PDB entry 8TZP | electron microscopy, 3.23 A resolution | chains A and B of the 3 polymer chains in the assembly

Chain A:
Name: Protein Wnt-7a
From: Homo sapiens
UniProtKB: O00755 (WNT7A_HUMAN); residues 1-349 here = UniProt positions 1-349
Chain sequence (349 residues; numbered 1 to 349; the number before each row is that of its first residue):
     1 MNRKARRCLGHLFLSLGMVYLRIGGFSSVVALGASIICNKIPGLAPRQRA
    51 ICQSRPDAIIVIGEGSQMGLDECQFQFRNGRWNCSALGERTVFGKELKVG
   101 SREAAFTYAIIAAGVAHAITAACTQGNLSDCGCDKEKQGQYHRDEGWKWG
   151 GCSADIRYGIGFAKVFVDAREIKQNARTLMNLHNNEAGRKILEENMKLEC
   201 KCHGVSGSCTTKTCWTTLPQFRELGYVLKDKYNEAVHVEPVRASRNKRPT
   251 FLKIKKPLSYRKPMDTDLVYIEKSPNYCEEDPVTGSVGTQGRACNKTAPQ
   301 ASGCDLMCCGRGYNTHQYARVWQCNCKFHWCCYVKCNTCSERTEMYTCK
Unresolved in the structure: 1-36, 134-145
Disulfides: Cys-38/Cys-52, Cys-73/Cys-84, Cys-123/Cys-131, Cys-133/Cys-152, Cys-200/Cys-214, Cys-202/Cys-209, Cys-278/Cys-309, Cys-294/Cys-304, Cys-308/Cys-348, Cys-324/Cys-339, Cys-326/Cys-336, Cys-331/Cys-332
Glycans and other covalent adducts: palmitoleic acid (PAM) linked to Ser-206
UniProt features mapped onto this chain:
  - region: Val-238 to Thr-266 (Disordered linker)
  - lipidation: Ser-206 (O-palmitoleoyl serine)
  - glycosylation (N-linked (GlcNAc...) asparagine): Asn-83, Asn-127, Asn-295
  - natural variant: Glu-72 (E72K: In LPHAS), Arg-102 (R102W: In LPHAS; uncertain significance), Ala-109 (A109T: In FUHRS), Arg-222 (R222W: In LPHAS), Arg-292 (R292C: In LPHAS), Gly-312 (G312S: In SS; uncertain significance)
  - mutagenesis: Ser-206 (S206A: Does not affect interaction with RECK), Val-241 (V241A: In 4A; abolished interaction with RECK; when associated with 251-A-A-252 and A-262), Phe-251 to Leu-252 (In 4A; abolished interaction with RECK; when associated with A-241 and A-262), Lys-262 (K262A: In 4A; abolished interaction with RECK; when associated with A-241 and 251-A-A-252)
Reported in the primary citation:
  - mutagenesis - K40S, I60P: decreased signaling with Reversion-inducing cysteine-rich protein with Kazal motifs

Chain B:
Name: Protein wntless homolog
From: Homo sapiens
UniProtKB: Q5T9L3 (WLS_HUMAN); residue numbers follow UniProt; this construct covers 1-541
Chain sequence (541 residues; numbered 1 to 541; the number before each row is that of its first residue):
     1 MAGAIIENMSTKKLCIVGGILLVFQIIAFLVGGLIAPGPTTAVSYMSVKC
    51 VDARKNHHKTKWFVPWGPNHCDKIRDIEEAIPREIEANDIVFSVHIPLPH
   101 MEMSPWFQFMLFILQLDIAFKLNNQIRENAEVSMDVSLAYRDDAFAEWTE
   151 MAHERVPRKLKCTFTSPKTPEHEGRYYECDVLPFMEIGSVAHKFYLLNIR
   201 LPVNEKKKINVGIGEIKDIRLVGIHQNGGFTKVWFAMKTFLTPSIFIIMV
   251 WYWRRITMMSRPPVLLEKVIFALGISMTFINIPVEWFSIGFDWTWMLLFG
   301 DIRQGIFYAMLLSFWIIFCGEHMMDQHERNHIAGYWKQVGPIAVGSFCLF
   351 IFDMCERGVQLTNPFYSIWTTDIGTELAMAFIIVAGICLCLYFLFLCFMV
   401 FQVFRNISGKQSSLPAMSKVRRLHYEGLIFRFKFLMLITLACAAMTVIFF
   451 IVSQVTEGHWKWGGVTVQVNSAFFTGIYGMWNLYVFALMFLYAPSHKNYG
   501 EDQSNGDLGVHSGEELQLTTTITHVDGPTEIYKLTRKEAQE
Unresolved in the structure: 1-2, 499-541
Disulfides: Cys-50/Cys-71, Cys-162/Cys-179
Small-molecule neighbours: palmitoleic acid (PAM): Asp-301, Ile-302, Gly-305, Ile-306, Ser-346, Phe-347, Leu-349, Phe-350, Asp-353
UniProt features mapped onto this chain:
  - natural variant: Tyr-392 (Y392C: In ZKS), Tyr-478 (Y478C: In ZKS), Ile-531 (I531T: In ZKS), Arg-536 (R536C: In ZKS)
Reported in the primary citation:
  - mutagenesis - F230A, F230A/W234A/F474A, W234A, F474A: decreased binding to Protein Wnt-7a (chain A)

Interface between chain A and chain B:
Pairs across the interface (83):
  Thr-124(A) / Ser-44(B)  hydrogen bond (side chain-backbone)
  Thr-124(A) / Tyr-45(B)
  Thr-124(A) / Met-46(B)  hydrogen bond (backbone-backbone)
  Thr-124(A) / Arg-220(B)
  Gln-125(A) / Met-46(B)
  Gly-126(A) / Pro-99(B)
  Ser-129(A) / His-100(B)
  Cys-133(A) / Met-101(B)
  Trp-147(A) / Val-43(B)  hydrophobic
  Trp-147(A) / Met-101(B)  hydrophobic
  Trp-147(A) / Glu-102(B)  hydrogen bond (side chain-backbone)
  Trp-147(A) / Met-103(B)  hydrophobic
  Trp-147(A) / Phe-107(B)
  Trp-147(A) / His-225(B)
  Lys-148(A) / Phe-107(B)
  Lys-148(A) / Gly-228(B)  hydrogen bond (backbone-backbone)
  Lys-148(A) / Gly-229(B)
  Trp-149(A) / Ile-35(B)
  Trp-149(A) / Pro-37(B)
  Trp-149(A) / Asn-227(B)
  Trp-149(A) / Gly-228(B)
  Trp-149(A) / Gly-229(B)  hydrogen bond (backbone-backbone)
  Trp-149(A) / Lys-232(B)
  Gly-150(A) / Thr-41(B)
  Gly-150(A) / Asn-227(B)
  Gly-151(A) / Thr-41(B)
  Gly-151(A) / Asn-227(B)  hydrogen bond (backbone-side chain)
  Lys-201(A) / Ile-113(B)
  His-203(A) / Phe-109(B)
  His-203(A) / Leu-111(B)
  His-203(A) / Ile-224(B)
  His-203(A) / Arg-357(B)
  Gly-204(A) / Arg-357(B)  hydrogen bond (backbone-side chain)
  Val-205(A) / Asp-301(B)
  Val-205(A) / Arg-357(B)  hydrogen bond (backbone-side chain)
  Ser-206(A) / Phe-352(B)
  Ser-206(A) / Asp-353(B)
  Ser-206(A) / Arg-357(B)
  Cys-209(A) / Phe-450(B)
  Cys-209(A) / Gln-454(B)  hydrogen bond (backbone-side chain)
  Thr-210(A) / Phe-450(B)
  Thr-210(A) / Phe-474(B)
  Thr-211(A) / Phe-474(B)
  Lys-212(A) / Gln-454(B)
  Thr-213(A) / Thr-40(B)
  Thr-213(A) / Ala-42(B)
  Thr-213(A) / Ile-224(B)
  Trp-215(A) / Ala-42(B)  hydrophobic
  Trp-215(A) / Ile-113(B)  hydrophobic
  Trp-215(A) / Gln-115(B)
  Trp-215(A) / Val-222(B)
  Thr-217(A) / Gln-115(B)
  Gln-220(A) / Gly-174(B)
  Gln-220(A) / Tyr-176(B)
  Arg-222(A) / Arg-175(B)
  Glu-223(A) / Arg-175(B)  salt bridge
  Tyr-226(A) / Glu-171(B)
  Tyr-226(A) / Arg-175(B)
  Phe-328(A) / Asn-124(B)
  His-329(A) / Asn-124(B)  hydrogen bond (backbone-side chain)
  His-329(A) / Val-203(B)
  His-329(A) / Glu-205(B)  salt bridge
  His-329(A) / Gly-214(B)
  Trp-330(A) / Ile-77(B)  hydrophobic
  Trp-330(A) / Ala-87(B)
  Trp-330(A) / Phe-92(B)  hydrophobic
  Trp-330(A) / Leu-201(B)  hydrogen bond (side chain-backbone)
  Trp-330(A) / Val-203(B)
  Trp-330(A) / Asn-210(B)
  Trp-330(A) / Ile-213(B)  hydrophobic
  Trp-330(A) / Gly-214(B)
  Trp-330(A) / Glu-215(B)
  Trp-330(A) / Ile-216(B)  hydrogen bond (backbone-backbone)
  Cys-331(A) / Ile-77(B)  hydrophobic
  Cys-332(A) / Ala-80(B)  hydrophobic
  Cys-332(A) / Ile-81(B)
  Cys-332(A) / Ile-85(B)
  Cys-332(A) / Glu-86(B)
  Cys-332(A) / Ala-87(B)
  Cys-332(A) / Ile-90(B)  hydrophobic
  Tyr-333(A) / Ile-81(B)
  Tyr-333(A) / Glu-84(B)  hydrogen bond
  Tyr-333(A) / Ile-85(B)  hydrogen bond (backbone-backbone)
Interface residues without a listed pair, chain A (36 interface residues in all): Glu-64, Arg-78, Cys-152, Glu-199
Interface residues without a listed pair, chain B (71 interface residues in all): Ser-47, Val-48, Trp-66, Arg-75, Leu-98, Ser-104, Lys-121, Asn-123, His-172, Glu-173, Val-181, Pro-183, Gln-304, Tyr-308, Phe-473

In short:
Chain A and chain B form an interface of 36 and 71 residues respectively, with 14 hydrogen bonds and 2 salt
bridges. Among the polar pairs are Glu-223(A)/Arg-175(B), His-329(A)/Glu-205(B) and Thr-124(A)/Ser-44(B). From
the paper: F230A, F230A/W234A/F474A and W234A of chain B, among others, reduce binding to Protein Wnt-7a
(chain A); K40S and I60P of chain A reduce signaling with Reversion-inducing cysteine-rich protein with Kazal
motifs.
Here chain A is Protein Wnt-7a and chain B is Protein wntless homolog, both from Homo sapiens. Entry 8TZP
(Structure of human Wnt7a bound to WLS and RECK) was determined by electron microscopy (same publication as
8TZO, 8TZR and 8TZS).
